6MG3 - chains A and B of the 4 polymer chains in the assembly; structure by X-ray diffraction, 2.05 A resolution.

# Chain A (and B)
Name: CCAAT/enhancer-binding protein beta
Organism: Homo sapiens
Notes: chain B of this document is another copy of the same molecule, construct and numbering; everything in this record applies to it too
Reference sequence: P17676 (CEBPB_HUMAN), isoform P17676-2; residues 269-344 here correspond to UniProt positions 246-321 (UniProt number = residue number - 23)
Sequence (78 residues; each row starts with the number of its first residue):
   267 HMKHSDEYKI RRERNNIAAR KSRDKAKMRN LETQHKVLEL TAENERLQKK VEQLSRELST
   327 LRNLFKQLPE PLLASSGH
Unresolved in the structure: 267-268, 333-344 (chain B: 267-268, 337-344)
Sequence notes: expression tag (267-268); engineered mutation Ala285 (Val262 in P17676)
Curated features (UniProtKB/Swiss-Prot):
  - region: Leu320, Leu327 (Leucine-zipper)
Reported in the primary citation:
  - conformationally variable residues (side-chain flip): Arg289
  - binding site for 16-bp methylated oligonucleotide: Arg289

# Interface between chain A and chain B
Pairs across the interface - 43 pairs, chain A then chain B:
  Asn296(A) - Asn296(B)  hydrogen bond
  Thr299(A) - Thr299(B)
  Thr299(A) - Gln300(B)
  Thr299(A) - Val303(B)
  Gln300(A) - Thr299(B)
  Val303(A) - Thr299(B)
  Val303(A) - Val303(B)  hydrophobic
  Val303(A) - Leu306(B)
  Leu306(A) - Val303(B)
  Leu306(A) - Leu306(B)  hydrophobic
  Leu306(A) - Thr307(B)
  Thr307(A) - Leu306(B)
  Glu309(A) - Asn310(B)
  Asn310(A) - Leu306(B)  hydrogen bond (side chain-backbone)
  Asn310(A) - Glu309(B)
  Asn310(A) - Asn310(B)  hydrogen bond
  Asn310(A) - Leu313(B)
  Leu313(A) - Asn310(B)
  Leu313(A) - Leu313(B)  hydrophobic
  Leu313(A) - Gln314(B)
  Leu313(A) - Val317(B)
  Gln314(A) - Leu313(B)
  Lys316(A) - Val317(B)
  Val317(A) - Lys316(B)
  Val317(A) - Val317(B)  hydrophobic
  Val317(A) - Leu320(B)  hydrophobic
  Leu320(A) - Val317(B)
  Leu320(A) - Leu320(B)  hydrophobic
  Leu320(A) - Ser321(B)
  Leu320(A) - Leu324(B)  hydrophobic
  Ser321(A) - Leu320(B)
  Glu323(A) - Leu324(B)
  Glu323(A) - Arg328(B)  salt bridge
  Leu324(A) - Leu320(B)  hydrophobic
  Leu324(A) - Glu323(B)
  Leu324(A) - Leu324(B)  hydrophobic
  Leu327(A) - Leu327(B)  hydrophobic
  Leu327(A) - Arg328(B)
  Leu327(A) - Phe331(B)
  Arg328(A) - Glu323(B)  salt bridge
  Arg328(A) - Leu327(B)
  Leu330(A) - Phe331(B)  hydrophobic
  Phe331(A) - Phe331(B)  hydrophobic
Other interface residues (no listed pair), chain A (21 interface residues in all): Lys302
Other interface residues (no listed pair), chain B (20 interface residues in all): Lys302

# In short
The interface between chain A and chain B involves 21 residues on one side and 20 on the other, with 3
hydrogen bonds and 2 salt bridges. Among the polar pairs are Glu323(A)-Arg328(B), Asn296(A)-Asn296(B) and
Asn310(A)-Leu306(B). The paper reports a binding site for 16-bp methylated oligonucleotide at Arg289(A);
conformational variability at Arg289(A).
Chain A and chain B are both CCAAT/enhancer-binding protein beta (Homo sapiens); the structure, V285A Mutant
of the C-terminal bZIP domain of human C/EBPbeta with 16bp Methylated Oligonucleotide Containing Consensus
..., was determined by X-ray diffraction, deposited together with 6MG1 and 6MG2.
